6WHV - chains B and C of the 4 polymer chains in the assembly; structure by electron microscopy, 4.05 A resolution (low resolution: residue-level contacts below are approximate; hydrogen-bond / salt-bridge calls are withheld).

== Chain B ==
Protein: Glutamate receptor ionotropic, NMDA 2B
From: Rattus norvegicus
UniProtKB: Q00960 (NMDE2_RAT); numbering as in UniProt (aligned over 27-852)
Amino-acid sequence (883 residues; numbered -30 to 852; the number before each row is that of its first residue; numbers below 1 keep their minus sign (Met-30 is residue -30)):
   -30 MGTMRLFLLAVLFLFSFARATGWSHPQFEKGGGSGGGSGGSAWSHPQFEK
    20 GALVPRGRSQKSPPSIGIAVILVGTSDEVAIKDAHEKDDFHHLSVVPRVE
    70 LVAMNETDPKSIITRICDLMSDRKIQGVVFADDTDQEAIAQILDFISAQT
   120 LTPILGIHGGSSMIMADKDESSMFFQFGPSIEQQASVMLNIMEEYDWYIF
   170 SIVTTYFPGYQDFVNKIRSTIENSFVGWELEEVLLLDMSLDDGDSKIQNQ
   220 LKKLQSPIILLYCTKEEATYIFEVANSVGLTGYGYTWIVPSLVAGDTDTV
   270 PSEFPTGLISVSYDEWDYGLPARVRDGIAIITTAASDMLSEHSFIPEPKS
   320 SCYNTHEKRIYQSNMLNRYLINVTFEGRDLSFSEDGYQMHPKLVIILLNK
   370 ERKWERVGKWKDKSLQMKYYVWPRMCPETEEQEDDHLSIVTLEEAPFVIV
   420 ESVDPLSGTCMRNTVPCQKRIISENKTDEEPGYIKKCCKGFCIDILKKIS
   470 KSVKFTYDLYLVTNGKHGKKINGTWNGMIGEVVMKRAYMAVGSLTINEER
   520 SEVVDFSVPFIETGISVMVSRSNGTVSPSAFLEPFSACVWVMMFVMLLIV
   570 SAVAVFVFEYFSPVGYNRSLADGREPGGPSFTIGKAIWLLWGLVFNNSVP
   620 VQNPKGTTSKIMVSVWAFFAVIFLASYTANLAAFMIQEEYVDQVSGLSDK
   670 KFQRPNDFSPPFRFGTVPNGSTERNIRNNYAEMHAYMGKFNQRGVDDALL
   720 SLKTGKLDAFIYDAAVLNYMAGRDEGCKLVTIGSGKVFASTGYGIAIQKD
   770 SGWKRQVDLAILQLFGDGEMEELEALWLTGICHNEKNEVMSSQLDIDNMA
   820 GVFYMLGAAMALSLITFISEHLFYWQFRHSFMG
Disordered / not traced: -30 to 34, 395-403, 580-598, 846-852
Construct notes: expression tag (-30 to 26); conflict Asp348 (Asn in Q00960), Cys557 (Asp in Q00960), Ser588 (Cys in Q00960), Ser838 (Cys in Q00960), Ser849 (Cys in Q00960)
Disulfide bonds: Cys86-Cys321, Cys429-Cys456, Cys436-Cys457, Cys746-Cys801
Glycans and other covalent adducts: N-acetylglucosamine (NAG) linked to Asn341, Asn542
Residues lining bound ligands: QGP ((2S)-2-amino-3-[2',4'-dichloro-4-hydroxy-5-(phosphonomethyl)biphenyl-3-yl]propanoic acid): Glu413, Ala414, Pro415, His486, Ser512, Leu513, Thr514, Arg519, Gly689, Ser690, Thr691, Tyr731, Tyr762

== Chain C ==
Protein: Glutamate receptor ionotropic, NMDA 1
From: Rattus norvegicus
UniProtKB: P35439 (NMDZ1_RAT), isoform P35439-2; numbering as in UniProt (aligned over 1-959)
Amino-acid sequence (959 residues; numbered 1 to 959; the number before each row is that of its first residue):
     1 MSTMHLLTFALLFSCSFARAASDPKIVNIGAVLSTRKHEQMFREAVNQAN
    51 KRHGSWKIQLQATSVTHKPNAIQMALSVCEDLISSQVYAILVSHPPTPND
   101 HFTPTPVSYTAGFYRIPVLGLTTRMSIYSDKSIHLSFLRTVPPYSHQSSV
   151 WFEMMRVYNWNHIILLVSDDHEGRAAQKRLETLLEERESKSKKRNYENLD
   201 QLSYDNKRGPKAEKVLQFDPGTKNVTALLMEARELEARVIILSASEDDAA
   251 TVYRAAAMLDMTGSGYVWLVGEREISGNALRYAPDGIIGLQLINGKNESA
   301 HISDAVGVVAQAVHELLEKENITDPPRGCVGNTNIWKTGPLFKRVLMSSK
   351 YADGVTGRVEFNEDGDRKFAQYSIMNLQNRKLVQVGIYNGTHVIPNDRKI
   401 IWPGGETEKPRGYQMSTRLKIVTIHQEPFVYVKPTMSDGTCKEEFTVNGD
   451 PVKKVICTGPNDTSPGSPRHTVPQCCYGFCIDLLIKLARTMQFTYEVHLV
   501 ADGKFGTQERVQNSNKKEWNGMMGELLSGQADMIVAPLTINNERAQYIEF
   551 SKPFKYQGLTILVKKEIPRSTLDSFMQPFQSTLWLLVGLSVHVVAVMLYL
   601 LDRFSPFGRFKVNSQSESTDALTLSSAMWFSWGVLLNSGIGEGAPRSFSA
   651 RILGMVWAGFAMIIVASYTANLAAFLVLDRPEERITGINDPRLRNPSDKF
   701 IYATVKQSSVDIYFRRQVELSTMYRHMEKHNYESAAEAIQAVRDNKLHAF
   751 IWDSAVLEFEASQKCDLVTTGELFFRSGFGIGMRKDSPWKQQVSLSILKS
   801 HENGFMEDLDKTWVRYQECDSRSNAPATLTCENMAGVFMLVAGGIVAGIF
   851 LIFIEIAYKRHKDARRKQMQLAFAAVNVWRKNLQDRKSGRAEPDPKKKAT
   901 FRAITSTLASSFKRRRSSKDTSTGGGRGALQNQKDTVLPRRAIEREEGQL
   951 QLCSRHRES
Disordered / not traced: 1-24, 53-57, 191-206, 606-622, 863-959
Construct notes: conflict Ser22 (Cys in P35439), Gln61 (Asn in P35439), Asp260 (Asn in P35439), Gln371 (Asn in P35439), Gln492 (Asn in P35439), Gln512 (Asn in P35439), Gln615 (Glu in P35439), Ser616 (Glu in P35439), Ser618 (Glu in P35439), Thr619 (Glu in P35439), Gln792 (Asn in P35439), Cys831 (Phe in P35439)
Disulfide bonds: Cys765-Cys819
Residues lining bound ligands: QGM ((2R,4S)-5,7-dichloro-4-[(phenylcarbamoyl)amino]-1,2,3,4-tetrahydroquinoline-2-carboxylic acid): Gln426, Phe429, Phe505, Pro537, Leu538, Thr539, Arg544, Val705, Lys706, Gln707, Ser708, Ser709, Trp752, Asp753, Val756, Phe779

== Chain B / chain C interface ==
Pairs across the interface (52; chain B residue first):
  Ile515(B) with Leu798(C)
  Asn516(B) with Leu798(C)
  Glu517(B) with Leu795(C); Leu798(C)
  Phe525(B) with Lys552(C)
  Glu531(B) with Tyr556(C)
  Glu552(B) with Thr828(C)
  Pro553(B) with Thr828(C); Leu829(C)
  Phe554(B) with Thr828(C)
  Ser555(B) with Thr828(C); Leu829(C)
  Cys557(B) with Cys831(C), disulfide
  Val558(B) with Cys831(C)
  Met561(B) with Phe838(C)
  Met565(B) with Val841(C)
  Tyr579(B) with Ile852(C)
  Asn616(B) with Asn637(C)
  Thr626(B) with Trp629(C)
  Lys629(B) with Trp629(C); Ile640(C)
  Met631(B) with Gly844(C); Ile845(C)
  Ala636(B) with Ser638(C)
  Phe637(B) with Leu636(C)
  Phe638(B) with Val837(C); Phe838(C)
  Ile641(B) with Phe575(C); Tyr668(C)
  Ala644(B) with Thr669(C)
  Ala648(B) with Ala673(C)
  Asn649(B) with Leu676(C)
  Phe653(B) with Ala825(C); Pro826(C)
  Gly665(B) with Arg815(C)
  Asn694(B) with Glu802(C)
  Asn698(B) with Glu802(C)
  Gly754(B) with Arg815(C)
  Lys755(B) with Arg815(C)
  Val756(B) with Glu807(C)
  Phe757(B) with Glu807(C)
  Ser759(B) with His801(C)
  Thr760(B) with Tyr556(C)
  Arg774(B) with Ala545(C); Gln546(C); Lys785(C)
  Leu778(B) with Asn542(C); Ala545(C); Gln546(C)
  Leu781(B) with Ile540(C); Ala545(C)
  Gln782(B) with Asn542(C)
Interface residues without a listed pair, chain B (58 interface residues in all): Pro528, Val572, Val576, Gln621, Ile630, Val634, Val640, Phe642, Ser645, Ala652, Ile655, Glu657, Ser664, Ser667, Ser753, Gly761, Asp769, Asp786, Glu790
Interface residues without a listed pair, chain C (53 interface residues in all): Lys207, Ile548, Glu549, Pro553, Val665, Leu672, Arg680, Arg716, Phe774, Asn803, Gly804, Lys811, Ser823, Ala827, Thr830, Met834, Leu840, Phe853, Ile856
Inter-chain disulfides: Cys557(B)-Cys831(C)

== Summary ==
The interface between chain B and chain C involves 58 residues on one side and 53 on the other; the contacts
include 1 disulfide bond. Bound to chain B: compound QGP. Bound to chain C: compound QGM. N-acetylglucosamine
is covalently linked to Asn341(B) and Asn542(B).
Chain B is Glutamate receptor ionotropic, NMDA 2B and chain C is Glutamate receptor ionotropic, NMDA 1, both
from Rattus norvegicus; the structure, GluN1b-GluN2B NMDA receptor in complex with SDZ 220-040 and L689,560,
class 2, was determined by electron microscopy together with 6USU, 6USV, 6WHR, 6WHS, 6WHT, 6WHU and 5 further
entries from the same study.
